PDB entry 8FS4 | electron microscopy, 2.94 A resolution | chains A and H of the 11 polymer chains in the assembly

[Chain A]
Protein: Checkpoint protein RAD24
Organism: Saccharomyces cerevisiae
UniProt: P32641 (RAD24_YEAST); residue numbers follow UniProt; this construct covers 1-544
Amino-acid sequence (544 residues; row label = number of the first residue in the row):
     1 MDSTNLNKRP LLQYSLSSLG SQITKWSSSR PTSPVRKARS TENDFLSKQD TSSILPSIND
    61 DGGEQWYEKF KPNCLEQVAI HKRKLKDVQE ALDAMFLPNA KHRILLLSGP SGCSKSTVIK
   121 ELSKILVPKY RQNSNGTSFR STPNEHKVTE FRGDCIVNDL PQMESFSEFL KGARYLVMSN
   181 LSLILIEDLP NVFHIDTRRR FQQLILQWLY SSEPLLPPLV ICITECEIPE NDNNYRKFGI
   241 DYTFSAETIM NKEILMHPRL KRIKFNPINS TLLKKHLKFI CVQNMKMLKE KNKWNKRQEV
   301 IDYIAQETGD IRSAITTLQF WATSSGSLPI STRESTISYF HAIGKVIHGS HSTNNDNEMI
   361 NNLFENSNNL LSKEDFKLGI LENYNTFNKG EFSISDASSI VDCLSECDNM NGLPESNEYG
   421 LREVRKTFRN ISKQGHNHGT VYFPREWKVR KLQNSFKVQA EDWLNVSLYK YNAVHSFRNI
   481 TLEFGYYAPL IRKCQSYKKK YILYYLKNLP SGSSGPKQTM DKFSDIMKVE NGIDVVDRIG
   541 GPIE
Disordered / not traced: 1-63, 132-146, 154-162, 499-532
UniProt features mapped onto this chain:
  - binding site (ATP): Gly109 to Ser116

[Chain H]
Protein: DDC1 isoform 1
Organism: Saccharomyces cerevisiae
UniProt: A0A8H4BUG7 (A0A8H4BUG7_YEASX); residues 1-612 here = UniProt positions 1-612
Amino-acid sequence (612 residues; row label = number of the first residue in the row):
     1 MSFKATITES GKQNIWFRAI YVLSTIQDDI KITVTTNELI AWSMNETDTT LCQVRFQKSF
    61 FEEYEFKPHE IVFGENGVQV IEDTYGNSHK LYSFRVNGRH LTTISRKPDG DGIKSFTIAV
   121 NNTSTCPESL ANRLIVVIEM DSLIVKEYCP QFQPIKYDPI IINLKYKRRF LDVFGTAASD
   181 RNPQEPLDPK LLDVFTNTER ELTSALFNEE VESDIRKRNQ LTAADEINYI CCNSTLLKNF
   241 LDNCNVNVTD EVKLEINVHR LSITAFTKAV YGKNNDLLRN ALSMSNTIST LDLEHYCLFT
   301 TIEDEKQDKR SHSKRREHMK SIIFKLKDFK NFITIGPSWK TTQDGNDNIS LWFCHPGDPI
   361 LMQMQKPGVK LELVEVTDSN INDDILEGKF IKTAISGSKE EAGLKDNKES CESPLKSKTA
   421 LKRENLPHSV AGTRNSPLKV SYLTPDNGST VAKTYRNNTA RKLFVEEQSQ STNYEQDKRF
   481 RQASSVHMNM NREQSFDIGT THEVACPRNE SNSLKRSIAD ICNETEDPTQ QSTFAKRADT
   541 TVTWGKALPA ADDEVSCSNI DRKGMLKKEK LKHMQGLLNS QNDTSNHKKQ DNKEMEDGLG
   601 LTQVEKPRGI FD
Disordered / not traced: 1, 68-76, 82-88, 107-111, 121-131, 160-226, 267-282, 291-292, 300-319, 342-346, 381-612

[Chain A / chain H interface]
Pairs across the interface (18; chain A residue first):
  Lys147(A) - Asp48(H)  salt bridge
  Glu150(A) - Glu46(H)
  Arg152(A) - Glu46(H)  salt bridge
  Glu168(A) - Lys325(H)  salt bridge
  Glu168(A) - Lys327(H)  salt bridge
  Phe169(A) - Glu46(H)
  Phe169(A) - Thr47(H)
  Lys171(A) - Asp250(H)  salt bridge
  Lys171(A) - Lys325(H)
  Gly172(A) - Thr47(H)  hydrogen bond (backbone-side chain)
  Gly172(A) - Thr49(H)
  Ala173(A) - Thr47(H)
  Tyr175(A) - Thr377(H)
  Tyr175(A) - Asp378(H)  hydrogen bond
  Leu176(A) - Thr47(H)
  Val177(A) - Ser379(H)
  Val177(A) - Asn380(H)
  Leu215(A) - Asn380(H)
Other interface residues (no listed pair), chain A (15 interface residues in all): Phe151, Met178, Asn180
Other interface residues (no listed pair), chain H (13 interface residues in all): Glu251, Phe324

[In short]
Chain A and chain H form an interface of 15 and 13 residues respectively; the contacts include 2 hydrogen
bonds and 5 salt bridges. Among the polar pairs are Lys147(A)-Asp48(H), Arg152(A)-Glu46(H) and
Glu168(A)-Lys325(H). From UniProt: 8 ATP-binding residues on chain A.
Chain A is Checkpoint protein RAD24 and chain H is DDC1 isoform 1, both from Saccharomyces cerevisiae; the
structure, Structure of S. cerevisiae Rad24-RFC loading the 9-1-1 clamp onto a 10-nt gapped DNA in step ...,
was determined by electron microscopy (same publication as 8FS3, 8FS5, 8FS6, 8FS7 and 8FS8).
